Entry 5XTN (X-ray diffraction, 2.54 A resolution); this record covers chains A and B.

== Chain A (and B) ==
Protein: FAD-linked sulfhydryl oxidase
From: Autographa californica nucleopolyhedrovirus
Notes: EC 1.8.3.2; chain B of this document is another copy of the same molecule, construct and numbering; everything in this record applies to it too
Reference sequence: P41480 (FLSO_NPVAC); residues 1-259 here = UniProt positions 1-259
Sequence (293 residues; row label = number of the first residue in the row; numbers below 1 keep their minus sign (Met-33 is residue -33)):
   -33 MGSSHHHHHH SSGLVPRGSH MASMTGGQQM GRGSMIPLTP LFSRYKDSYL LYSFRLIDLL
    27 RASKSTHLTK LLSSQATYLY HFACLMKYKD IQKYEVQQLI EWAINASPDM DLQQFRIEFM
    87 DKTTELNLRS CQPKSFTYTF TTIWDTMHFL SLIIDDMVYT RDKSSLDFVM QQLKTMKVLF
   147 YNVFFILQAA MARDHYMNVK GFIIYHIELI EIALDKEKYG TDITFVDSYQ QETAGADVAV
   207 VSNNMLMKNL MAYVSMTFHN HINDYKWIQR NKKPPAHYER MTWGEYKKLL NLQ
Disordered / not traced: -33 to 0, 49-56, 130-131, 205-207, 241-245, 259 (chain B: -33 to -2, 49-56, 130, 205-207, 241-243, 259)
Differences from the reference sequence: initiating methionine (-33); expression tag (-32 to 0); engineered mutation Ala155 (Cys in P41480), Ala158 (Cys in P41480)
Small-molecule neighbours: FAD (flavin-adenine dinucleotide): Arg10, Tyr11, Phe106, Thr107, Ile109, Trp110, Met113, His114, Phe151, Met157, Ala158, His161, Tyr162, Met222, His225, Asn226, Ile228, Asn229, Lys232, Gln235, Met247, Tyr252

== Chain A / chain B interface ==
Pairs across the interface (67):
  Lys143(A) - Tyr231(B)  hydrogen bond
  Tyr147(A) - Met163(B)
  Tyr147(A) - Asn164(B)
  His161(A) - Glu174(B)  salt bridge
  Met163(A) - Tyr147(B)  hydrogen bond
  Asn164(A) - Tyr147(B)
  Asn164(A) - Gly167(B)
  Asn164(A) - Ile170(B)
  Val165(A) - Gly167(B)
  Val165(A) - Ile170(B)  hydrophobic
  Val165(A) - Tyr171(B)  hydrophobic
  Val165(A) - Glu174(B)
  Gly167(A) - Asn164(B)
  Gly167(A) - Val165(B)
  Gly167(A) - Gly167(B)
  Gly167(A) - Phe168(B)
  Phe168(A) - Gly167(B)
  Phe168(A) - Phe168(B)
  Phe168(A) - Tyr171(B)  hydrophobic
  Ile170(A) - Asn164(B)
  Ile170(A) - Val165(B)  hydrophobic
  Tyr171(A) - Val165(B)  hydrophobic
  Tyr171(A) - Phe168(B)  hydrophobic
  Tyr171(A) - Thr223(B)
  Tyr171(A) - Phe224(B)  hydrophobic
  Tyr171(A) - His227(B)
  Glu174(A) - His161(B)  salt bridge
  Glu174(A) - Val165(B)
  Glu174(A) - His227(B)  salt bridge
  Glu174(A) - Tyr231(B)
  Leu175(A) - His227(B)
  Glu177(A) - Tyr231(B)  hydrogen bond
  Glu177(A) - Ile234(B)
  Ile178(A) - His227(B)
  Ile178(A) - Asp230(B)
  Ile178(A) - Ile234(B)
  Asp181(A) - Ile234(B)
  Tyr185(A) - Asn237(B)
  Tyr185(A) - Lys238(B)
  Tyr185(A) - Lys239(B)
  Gln196(A) - Gln196(B)
  Gln196(A) - Thr199(B)  hydrogen bond
  Gln196(A) - Ala200(B)
  Thr199(A) - Gln196(B)  hydrogen bond
  Ala200(A) - Gln196(B)
  Asp203(A) - Thr248(B)
  Asp203(A) - Trp249(B)  hydrogen bond (side chain-backbone)
  Thr223(A) - Tyr171(B)
  Phe224(A) - Tyr171(B)  hydrophobic
  His227(A) - Tyr171(B)
  His227(A) - Glu174(B)  salt bridge
  His227(A) - Leu175(B)
  His227(A) - Ile178(B)
  Asp230(A) - Ile178(B)
  Tyr231(A) - Lys143(B)  hydrogen bond
  Tyr231(A) - Glu174(B)
  Tyr231(A) - Glu177(B)  hydrogen bond
  Tyr231(A) - Ile178(B)
  Ile234(A) - Glu177(B)
  Ile234(A) - Ile178(B)  hydrophobic
  Ile234(A) - Asp181(B)
  Lys238(A) - Tyr185(B)
  Lys239(A) - Tyr185(B)
  Arg246(A) - Ala202(B)  hydrogen bond (side chain-backbone)
  Thr248(A) - Asp203(B)
  Thr248(A) - Val204(B)
  Trp249(A) - Asp203(B)  hydrogen bond (backbone-side chain)
Other interface residues (no listed pair), chain A (39 interface residues in all): Lys140, His172, Tyr195, Val204, Tyr219, Trp233, Asn237, Pro240
Other interface residues (no listed pair), chain B (37 interface residues in all): His172, Tyr195, Tyr219, Met222

== In short ==
The interface between chain A and chain B involves 39 residues on one side and 37 on the other, with 10
hydrogen bonds and 4 salt bridges. Among the polar pairs are His161(A)-Glu174(B), Glu174(A)-His227(B) and
Lys143(A)-Tyr231(B). Ligands of chain A: flavin-adenine dinucleotide.
Both chains are FAD-linked sulfhydryl oxidase (Autographa californica nucleopolyhedrovirus). Entry 5XTN
(Crystal structure of baculoviral sulfhydryl oxidase P33 (C155A, C158A mutant)) was determined by X-ray
diffraction, deposited together with 5XTO, 5XTP, 5XTQ and 5XTR.
